3KBJ - chain A; structure by X-ray diffraction, 2.00 A resolution.

# Chain A
Protein: Xylose isomerase
Source organism: Streptomyces rubiginosus
Notes: EC 5.3.1.5
UniProtKB: P24300 (XYLA_STRRU); residues 1-388 here = UniProt positions 1-388
Amino-acid sequence (388 residues; numbered 1 to 388; the number before each row is that of its first residue):
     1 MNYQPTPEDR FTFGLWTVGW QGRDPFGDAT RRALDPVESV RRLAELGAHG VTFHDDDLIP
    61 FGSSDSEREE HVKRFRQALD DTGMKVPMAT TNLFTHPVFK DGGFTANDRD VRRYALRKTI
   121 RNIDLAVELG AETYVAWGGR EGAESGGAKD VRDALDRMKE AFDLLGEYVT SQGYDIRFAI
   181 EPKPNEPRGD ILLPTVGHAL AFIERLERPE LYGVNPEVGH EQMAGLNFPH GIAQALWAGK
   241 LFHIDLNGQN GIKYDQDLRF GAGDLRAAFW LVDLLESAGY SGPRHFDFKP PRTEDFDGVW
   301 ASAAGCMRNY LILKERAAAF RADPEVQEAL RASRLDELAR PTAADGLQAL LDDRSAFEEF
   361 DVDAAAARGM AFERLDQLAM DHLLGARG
Curated features (UniProtKB/Swiss-Prot):
  - active site: H54, D57
  - binding site (Mg(2+)): E181, E217, H220, D245, D255, D257, D287

# In short
UniProt lists active-site residues H54 and D57 and 7 Mg2+-binding residues.
Chain A is Xylose isomerase (Streptomyces rubiginosus); the structure, Room temperature X-ray structure of
apo-D-Xylose Isomerase, was determined by X-ray diffraction together with 3QYS, 3QZA and 3KCJ from the same
study.
